PDB entry 9EG6 | X-ray diffraction, 3.20 A resolution | chains A and B of the 6 polymer chains in the assembly

== Chain A ==
Name: Caveolae-associated protein 1
From: Homo sapiens
Reference sequence: Q6NZI2 (CAVN1_HUMAN); residues 45-154 here correspond to UniProt positions 43-152 (UniProt number = residue number - 2)
Amino-acid sequence (116 residues; numbered 39 to 154; the number before each row is that of its first residue):
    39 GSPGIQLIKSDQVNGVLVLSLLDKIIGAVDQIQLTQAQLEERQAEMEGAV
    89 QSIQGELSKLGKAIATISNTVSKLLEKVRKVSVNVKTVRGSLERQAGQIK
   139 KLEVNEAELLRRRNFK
Unresolved in the structure: 39-56, 99-154
Construct notes: expression tag (39-44); engineered mutation Ile-102 (His100 in Q6NZI2), Ile-105 (Thr103 in Q6NZI2)
Swiss-Prot annotation at these positions:
  - region: Val-54 to Ile-64 (Nuclear export signal), Leu-55 to Leu-77 (Leucine-zipper 1), Lys-138 to Lys-154 (Nuclear localization signal)
  - modified residue (Phosphoserine): Ser-48, Ser-120
  - cross-link (Glycyl lysine isopeptide (Lys-Gly)): Lys-118 (interchain with G-Cter in SUMO2), Lys-124 (interchain with G-Cter in SUMO2)
Reported in the primary citation:
  - mutagenesis - Q69A, Q76A: unchanged binding to NbB7-GFP
  - mutagenesis - L72E: abolished binding to NbB7-GFP
  - post-translational modification sites: Thr-104, Ser-106 (citing earlier work)
  - mutagenesis - Q69A, Q76A: unchanged co-localization with Nanobody B7 (chain B)
  - mutagenesis - L72E: abolished co-localization with Nanobody B7 (chain B)

== Chain B ==
Name: Nanobody B7
From: Vicugna pacos
Notes: antibody fragment or engineered binder
Amino-acid sequence (121 residues; numbered 2 to 122; the number before each row is that of its first residue):
     2 QVQLQESGGGLVQAGGSLRLSCAVSGIRVNVNAMYWYRQAPGKQRELVAI
    52 ITTFGSTNYADSAKGRFTISRDNTKNTVYLQMDNLKPEDTAVYYCNAPQF
   102 TDRYWGQGTQVTVSSHHHHHH
Unresolved in the structure: 117-122

== How chain A and chain B interact ==
Residue-residue contacts (18; chain A residue first):
  Leu-57(A) with Asn-31(B); Val-32(B), hydrophobic
  Leu-59(A) with Phe-55(B), hydrophobic
  Lys-62(A) with Asn-31(B); Val-32(B)
  Ile-63(A) with Phe-55(B), hydrophobic
  Gly-65(A) with Val-32(B)
  Ala-66(A) with Val-32(B); Thr-54(B)
  Gln-69(A) with Asn-33(B); Ala-34(B), hydrogen bond (side chain-backbone); Pro-99(B); Gln-100(B), hydrogen bond
  Thr-73(A) with Pro-99(B); Gln-100(B)
  Gln-76(A) with Pro-99(B); Gln-100(B), hydrogen bond (side chain-backbone); Asp-103(B)
Also at the interface, not in a pair above, chain A (11 interface residues in all): Asp-61, Leu-72
Also at the interface, not in a pair above, chain B (11 interface residues in all): Arg-29, Ala-98
The authors on this interface:
  - hot spots on chain A (mutagenesis) - Q76A: decreased binding to Nanobody B7 (chain B)
  - hot spots on chain A (mutagenesis) - Q69A: abolished binding to Nanobody B7 (chain B)

== Overview ==
The chain A/chain B interface involves 11 residues from each chain; the contacts include 3 hydrogen bonds.
Polar contacts include Gln-69(A)/Ala-34(B), Gln-69(A)/Gln-100(B) and Gln-76(A)/Gln-100(B). From the paper:
L72E of chain A abolishes binding to NbB7-GFP; modification sites Thr-104(A) and Ser-106(A); 3 substitutions
were tested in all.
Chain A is Caveolae-associated protein 1 (Homo sapiens) and chain B is Nanobody B7 (Vicugna pacos); the
structure, Crystal structure of the human Cavin1 HR1 HT/II mutant domain bound to nanobody B7, was determined
by X-ray diffraction together with 9EGN and 9EIU from the same study.
